Entry 5ZS3 (X-ray diffraction, 2.00 A resolution); this record covers chains A and U.

[Chain A]
Name: Molecular chaperone (Small heat shock protein)
Source organism: Mycobacterium marinum M
UniProt: B2HF11 (B2HF11_MYCMM); residues 1-149 here = UniProt positions 1-149
Sequence (149 residues; numbered 1 to 149; the number before each row is that of its first residue):
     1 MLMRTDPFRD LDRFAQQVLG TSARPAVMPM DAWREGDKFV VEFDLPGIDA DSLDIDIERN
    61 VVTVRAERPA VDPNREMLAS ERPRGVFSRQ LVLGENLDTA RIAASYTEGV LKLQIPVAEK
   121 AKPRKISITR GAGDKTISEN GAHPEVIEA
Disordered / not traced: 1-17, 131-149
Modified positions: Mse1, Mse3 (selenomethionine); Mse28, Mse30, Mse77 (selenomethionine; parent Met)
Ion coordination: Na+ near Glu76 (its only coordinating residue here)

[Chain U]
Name: Gly-arg-leu-leu-pro
Source organism: Mycobacterium marinum M
Sequence (5 residues; each row starts with the number of its first residue):
     1 GRLLP
Ion coordination: Na+ near Leu4 (its only coordinating residue here)

[Interface between chain A and chain U]
Pairs across the interface (11; chain A residue first):
  Arg34(A) with Gly1(U)
  Phe39(A) with Gly1(U); Leu3(U), hydrophobic
  Leu91(A) with Leu3(U), hydrophobic
  Val92(A) with Leu3(U); Leu4(U), hydrogen bond (backbone-backbone)
  Leu93(A) with Arg2(U)
  Gly94(A) with Arg2(U), hydrogen bond (backbone-backbone)
  Leu97(A) with Gly1(U); Arg2(U)
  Val117(A) with Gly1(U)
Other interface residues (no listed pair), chain A (10 interface residues in all): Mse30, Ala32

[Overview]
10 residues of chain A and 4 residues of chain U are in contact, with 2 hydrogen bonds. The backbones
hydrogen-bond at Val92(A)-Leu4(U) and Gly94(A)-Arg2(U).
Here chain A is Molecular chaperone (Small heat shock protein) and chain U is Gly-arg-leu-leu-pro, both from
Mycobacterium marinum M. Entry 5ZS3 (Small heat shock protein from M. marinum:Form-1) was determined by X-ray
diffraction together with 5ZS6 and 5ZUL from the same study.
